2PV1 - chains A and B; structure by X-ray diffraction, 1.30 A resolution.

[Chain A]
Name: Chaperone surA
Source organism: Escherichia coli
Notes: EC 5.2.1.8; fragment: PpiC 1
Reference sequence: P0ABZ6 (SURA_ECOLI); residues 172-274 here = UniProt positions 172-274
Amino-acid sequence (103 residues; row label = number of the first residue in the row):
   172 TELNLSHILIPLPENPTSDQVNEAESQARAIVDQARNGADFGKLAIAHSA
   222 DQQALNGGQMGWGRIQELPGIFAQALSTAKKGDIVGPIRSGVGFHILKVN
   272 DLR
Reported in the primary citation:
  - mutagenesis - M231R, L239R: decreased binding to Glycosyl transferase, group 1 (chain B)

[Chain B]
Name: Glycosyl transferase, group 1
Reference sequence: Q2RHX9 (Q2RHX9_MOOTA); residues 1-5 here correspond to UniProt positions 171-175 (UniProt number = residue number + 170)
Amino-acid sequence (7 residues; row label = number of the first residue in the row):
     1 WEYIPNV
Reported in the primary citation:
  - contacts within the chain: Y3-P5

[How chain A and chain B interact]
Contacting residue pairs (27; chain A residue first):
  L174(A) - W1(B)
  L176(A) - W1(B)  hydrophobic
  H178(A) - P5(B)
  D222(A) - Y3(B)  hydrogen bond
  D222(A) - P5(B)
  Q223(A) - Y3(B)
  Q224(A) - Y3(B)
  Q230(A) - Y3(B)
  M231(A) - W1(B)
  M231(A) - E2(B)  hydrogen bond (backbone-backbone)
  M231(A) - Y3(B)  hydrogen bond (backbone-backbone)
  M231(A) - P5(B)
  G232(A) - W1(B)
  W233(A) - W1(B)  hydrogen bond (backbone-backbone)
  G234(A) - W1(B)
  R235(A) - W1(B)  hydrogen bond (backbone-side chain)
  L239(A) - W1(B)
  P240(A) - I4(B)
  P240(A) - V7(B)  hydrophobic
  F243(A) - P5(B)  hydrophobic
  F243(A) - V7(B)  hydrophobic
  S261(A) - V7(B)  hydrogen bond (side chain-backbone)
  G262(A) - V7(B)
  V263(A) - N6(B)
  V263(A) - V7(B)
  H266(A) - N6(B)
  H266(A) - V7(B)
Other interface residues (no listed pair), chain A (22 interface residues in all): I236, E238, I242
Interface features reported in the paper:
  - residue pairs: Q223(A)-Y3(B), Q224(A)-Y3(B), M231(A)-W1(B)
  - interface residues, chain A: H178(A), M231(A), G234(A), L239(A), P240(A), V263(A)
  - interface residues, chain B: W1(B), I4(B), P5(B), V7(B)

[Overview]
The interface between chain A and chain B involves 22 residues on one side and 7 on the other; the contacts
include 6 hydrogen bonds. Polar contacts include D222(A)-Y3(B), R235(A)-W1(B) and S261(A)-V7(B). The authors
report contacts between Q223(A) and Y3(B), Q224(A) and Y3(B) and M231(A) and W1(B). The paper reports that
M231R and L239R of chain A reduce binding to Glycosyl transferase, group 1 (chain B); interface residues
H178(A), M231(A) and W1(B) among others.
Chain A is Chaperone surA (Escherichia coli) and chain B is Glycosyl transferase, group 1; the structure,
Crystallographic Structure of SurA first peptidyl-prolyl isomerase domain complexed with peptide WEYIPNV, was
determined by X-ray diffraction together with 2PV2 and 2PV3 from the same study.
